PDB entry 5I2D | X-ray diffraction, 4.41 A resolution (low resolution: residue-level contacts below are approximate; hydrogen-bond / salt-bridge calls are withheld) | chains C and K of the 11 polymer chains in the assembly

Chain C:
Protein: DNA-directed RNA polymerase subunit beta
Organism: Thermus thermophilus (strain HB8 / ATCC 27634 / DSM 579)
Notes: EC 2.7.7.6
UniProtKB: Q8RQE9 (RPOB_THET8); residues 1-1119 here = UniProt positions 1-1119
Chain sequence (1119 residues; each row starts with the number of its first residue):
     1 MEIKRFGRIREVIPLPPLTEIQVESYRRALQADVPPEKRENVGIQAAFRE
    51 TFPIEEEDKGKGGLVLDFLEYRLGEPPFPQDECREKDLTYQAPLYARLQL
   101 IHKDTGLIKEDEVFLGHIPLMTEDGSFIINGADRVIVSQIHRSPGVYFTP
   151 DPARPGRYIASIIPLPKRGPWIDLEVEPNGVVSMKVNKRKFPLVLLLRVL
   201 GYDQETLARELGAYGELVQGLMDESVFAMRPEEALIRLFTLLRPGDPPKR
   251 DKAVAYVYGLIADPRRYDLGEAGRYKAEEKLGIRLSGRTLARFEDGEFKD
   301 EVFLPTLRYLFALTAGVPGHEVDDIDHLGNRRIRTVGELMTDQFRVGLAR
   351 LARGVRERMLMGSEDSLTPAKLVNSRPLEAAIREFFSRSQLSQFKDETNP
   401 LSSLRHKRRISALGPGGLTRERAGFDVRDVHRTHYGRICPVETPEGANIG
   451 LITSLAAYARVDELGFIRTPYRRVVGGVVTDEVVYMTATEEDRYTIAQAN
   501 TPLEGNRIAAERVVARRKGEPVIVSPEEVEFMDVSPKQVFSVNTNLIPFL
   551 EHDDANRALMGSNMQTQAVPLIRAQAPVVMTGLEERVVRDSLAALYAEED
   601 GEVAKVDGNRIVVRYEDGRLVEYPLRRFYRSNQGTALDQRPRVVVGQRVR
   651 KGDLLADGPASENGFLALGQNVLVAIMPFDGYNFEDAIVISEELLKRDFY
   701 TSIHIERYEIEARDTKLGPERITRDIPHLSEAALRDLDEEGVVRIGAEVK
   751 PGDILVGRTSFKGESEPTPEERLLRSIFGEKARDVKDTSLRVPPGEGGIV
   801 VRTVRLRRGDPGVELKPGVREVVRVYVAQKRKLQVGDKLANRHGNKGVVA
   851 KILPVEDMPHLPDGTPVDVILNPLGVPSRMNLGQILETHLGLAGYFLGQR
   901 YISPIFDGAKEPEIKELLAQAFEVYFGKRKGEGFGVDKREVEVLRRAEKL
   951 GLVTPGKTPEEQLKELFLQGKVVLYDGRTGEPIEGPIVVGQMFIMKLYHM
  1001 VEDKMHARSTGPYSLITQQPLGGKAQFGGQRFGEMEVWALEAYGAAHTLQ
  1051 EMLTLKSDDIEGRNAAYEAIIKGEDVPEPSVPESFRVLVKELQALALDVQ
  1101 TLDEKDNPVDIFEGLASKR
Disordered / not traced: 57-63, 1119

Chain K:
Molecule: 4-nt RNA strand
Sequence (4 nucleotides; each row starts with the number of its first residue):
     1 UCGA
Bound ions: Mg2+: A4 (shared with 3 residues of chain D)

Interface between chain C and chain K:
Residue-residue contacts (8; chain C residue first):
  Arg409(C) - U1(K)
  Arg409(C) - C2(K)
  Pro444(C) - C2(K)
  Gln567(C) - G3(K)
  Lys838(C) - G3(K)
  Lys838(C) - A4(K)
  Lys846(C) - A4(K)
  His999(C) - G3(K)
Interface residues without a listed pair, chain C (13 interface residues in all): Gln390, Gln393, Arg405, Leu413, Asn448, Ile452, Lys1004

In short:
13 residues of chain C face 4 of chain K across their interface.
Here chain C is DNA-directed RNA polymerase subunit beta (Thermus thermophilus (strain HB8 / ATCC 27634 / DSM
579)) and chain K is a 4-nt RNA strand. Entry 5I2D (Crystal structure of T. thermophilus TTHB099 class II
transcription activation complex: TAP-RPo) was determined by X-ray diffraction.
